Entry 4HMQ (X-ray diffraction, 2.10 A resolution); this record covers chain A.

== Chain A ==
Protein: Iron-compound ABC transporter, iron compound-binding protein
Source organism: Streptococcus pneumoniae
Reference sequence: Q97R09 (Q97R09_STRPN); residue numbers follow UniProt; this construct covers 23-341
Chain sequence (328 residues; row label = number of the first residue in the row):
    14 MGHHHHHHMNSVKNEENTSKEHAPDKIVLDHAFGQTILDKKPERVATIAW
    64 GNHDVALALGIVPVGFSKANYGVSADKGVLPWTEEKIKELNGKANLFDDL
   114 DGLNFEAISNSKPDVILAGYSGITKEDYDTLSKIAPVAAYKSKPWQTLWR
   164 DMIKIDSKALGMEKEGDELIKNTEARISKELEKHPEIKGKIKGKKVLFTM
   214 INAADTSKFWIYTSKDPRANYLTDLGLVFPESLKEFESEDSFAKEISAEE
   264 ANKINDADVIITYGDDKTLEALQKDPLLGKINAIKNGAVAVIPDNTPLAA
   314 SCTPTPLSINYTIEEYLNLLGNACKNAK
Disordered / not traced: 14-38
Differences from the reference sequence: expression tag (14-22)
Metal / ion sites: Cd2+ site 1 near Glu56 (its only coordinating residue here); Cd2+ site 2 near Asp111 (its only coordinating residue here); Cd2+ site 3 near Asp140 (its only coordinating residue here); Cd2+ site 4 near Glu176 (its only coordinating residue here); Cd2+ site 5 near Glu178 (its only coordinating residue here); Cd2+ site 6 near Glu187 (its only coordinating residue here); Cd2+ site 7 near Glu193 (its only coordinating residue here); Cd2+ site 8 near His197 (its only coordinating residue here); Cd2+ site 9 near Glu252 (its only coordinating residue here); Cd2+ site 10 near Glu327 (its only coordinating residue here); Cd2+ site 11 near Glu328 (its only coordinating residue here)
Residues lining bound ligands: ferrichrome (FCE): Trp63, Asn83, Tyr84, Leu113, Tyr133, Trp158, Met213, Trp223, Tyr225, Arg231, Phe255, Ala256, Tyr276
Reported in the primary citation:
  - binding site for ferrichrome: Trp63, Asn83, Tyr84, Trp158, Met213, Trp223, Tyr225, Arg231, Phe255
  - conformationally variable residues (loop rearrangement, order/disorder transition): Asn83, Tyr84, Ser87, Ala88, Asp89, Glu248 to Glu252
  - mutagenesis - W63A (6-fold): decreased binding to ferrichrome

== In short ==
Ligands of chain A: ferrichrome. The paper reports a binding site for ferrichrome at Trp63, Asn83 and Tyr84
among others; W63A reduces binding to ferrichrome.
Chain A is Iron-compound ABC transporter, iron compound-binding protein (Streptococcus pneumoniae); the
structure, Crystal structure of streptococcus pneumoniae TIGR4 PiaA in complex with ferrichrome, was
determined by X-ray diffraction (same publication as 4HMO and 4HMP).
